8VJL - chains A and B of the 8 polymer chains in the assembly; structure by electron microscopy, 3.50 A resolution.

# Chain A
Name: Stage IV sporulation protein FB
Organism: Bacillus subtilis subsp. subtilis str. 168
Notes: EC 3.4.24.-
UniProt: P26937 (SP4FB_BACSU); numbering as in UniProt (aligned over 1-288)
Sequence (314 residues; numbered 1 to 314; the number before each row is that of its first residue):
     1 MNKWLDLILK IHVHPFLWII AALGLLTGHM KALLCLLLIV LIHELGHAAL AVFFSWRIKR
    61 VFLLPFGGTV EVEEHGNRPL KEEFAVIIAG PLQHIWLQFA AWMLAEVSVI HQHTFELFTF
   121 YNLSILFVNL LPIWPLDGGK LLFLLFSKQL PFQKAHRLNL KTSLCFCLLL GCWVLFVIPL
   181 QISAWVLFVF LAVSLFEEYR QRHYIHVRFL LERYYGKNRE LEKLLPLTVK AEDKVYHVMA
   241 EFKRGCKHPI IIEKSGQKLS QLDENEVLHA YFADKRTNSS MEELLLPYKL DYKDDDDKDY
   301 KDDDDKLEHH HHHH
Disordered / not traced: 289-314
Differences from the reference sequence: expression tag (289-314)
Curated features (UniProtKB/Swiss-Prot):
  - active site: Glu-44
  - binding site (Zn(2+)): His-43, His-47, Asp-137
  - mutagenesis: His-43 (H43F: Loss of activity), Glu-44 (E44A/Q: Loss of activity; E44D: Partial activity), His-47 (H47F: Loss of activity)
Ligand contacts:
  - Lauryl Maltose Neopentyl Glycol (LMN), molecule 1: Leu-17, Ile-20, His-29, Ala-32, Leu-33, Leu-36, Leu-37, Leu-64, Pro-65, Gly-67, His-113, Leu-117, Tyr-121, Ser-183, Val-186
  - Lauryl Maltose Neopentyl Glycol (LMN), molecule 2: Leu-25, Leu-26, Thr-27, Gly-28
Reported in the primary citation:
  - catalytic residues: Glu-44 (citing earlier work)
  - mutagenesis - E44Q: abolished catalytic activity with RNA polymerase sigma factor (chain B)
  - contacts within the chain: Glu-83/Arg-244 (salt bridge)
  - mutagenesis - E83A, H203A, Y204A, H206A, R208A, F209A, E212A, Y215A, R244A: unchanged catalytic activity with RNA polymerase sigma factor (chain B)
  - mutagenesis - Y204A/R208A, R213A: decreased catalytic activity with RNA polymerase sigma factor (chain B)
  - binding site for Lauryl Maltose Neopentyl Glycol: Phe-66
  - catalytic residues: His-43, His-47, Asp-137 (by similarity / conservation)

# Chain B
Name: RNA polymerase sigma factor
Organism: Bacillus subtilis subsp. subtilis str. 168
UniProt: A9E3K6 (A9E3K6_BACNA); numbering as in UniProt (aligned over 1-127)
Sequence (135 residues; numbered 1 to 135; the number before each row is that of its first residue):
     1 MVTGVFAALG FVVKELVFLV SYVKNNAFPQ PLSSSEEKKY LELMAKGDEH ARNMLIEHNL
    61 RLVAHIVKKF ENTGEDAEDL ISIGTIGLIK GIESYSAGKG TKLATYAARC IENEILMHLR
   121 ALKKTKKGSH HHHHH
Disordered / not traced: 1-10, 127-135
Differences from the reference sequence: expression tag (128-135)
Reported in the primary citation:
  - mutagenesis - L16W, V17W, F18W: unchanged catalytic activity with Stage IV sporulation protein FB (chain A)
  - mutagenesis - S21W, V23W: abolished catalytic activity with Stage IV sporulation protein FB (chain A)
  - mutagenesis - V20W, Y22W, K24W: decreased catalytic activity with Stage IV sporulation protein FB (chain A)

# How chain A and chain B interact
Residue-residue contacts - 70 pairs, chain A then chain B:
  Leu-36(A) with Leu-19(B), hydrophobic
  His-43(A) with Ser-21(B)
  Glu-44(A) with Ser-21(B); Tyr-22(B), hydrogen bond (side chain-backbone)
  Arg-57(A) with Glu-57(B), salt bridge; His-58(B), hydrogen bond
  Lys-59(A) with Asn-26(B); Gln-30(B)
  Phe-66(A) with Leu-19(B); Val-20(B), hydrogen bond (backbone-backbone)
  Gly-67(A) with Val-20(B)
  Gly-68(A) with Val-20(B), hydrogen bond (backbone-backbone); Ser-21(B); Tyr-22(B)
  Thr-69(A) with Tyr-22(B)
  Val-70(A) with Tyr-22(B), hydrogen bond (backbone-backbone); Val-23(B); Lys-24(B), hydrogen bond (backbone-backbone)
  Glu-71(A) with Lys-24(B), salt bridge; Asn-26(B)
  Val-72(A) with Val-23(B), hydrophobic; Lys-24(B), hydrogen bond (backbone-backbone); Asn-25(B); Asn-26(B), hydrogen bond (backbone-backbone)
  Glu-73(A) with Asn-26(B); Gln-30(B)
  Glu-74(A) with Asn-25(B), hydrogen bond (backbone-side chain)
  His-75(A) with Asn-25(B); Asn-26(B)
  Ile-87(A) with Val-23(B), hydrophobic
  Phe-120(A) with Glu-15(B)
  Ser-124(A) with Leu-16(B)
  Val-128(A) with Phe-18(B), hydrophobic; Leu-19(B)
  Asn-129(A) with Leu-19(B), hydrogen bond (side chain-backbone); Val-20(B); Ser-21(B), hydrogen bond (side chain-backbone)
  Leu-136(A) with Val-20(B), hydrophobic; Tyr-22(B)
  Asp-137(A) with Ser-21(B)
  Lys-140(A) with Val-23(B); Asn-25(B), hydrogen bond
  Gln-181(A) with Lys-14(B)
  Ser-183(A) with Phe-18(B)
  Leu-187(A) with Phe-18(B), hydrophobic
  Phe-190(A) with Val-20(B), hydrophobic; Tyr-22(B), hydrophobic
  Gln-201(A) with Ala-27(B)
  His-203(A) with Glu-78(B); Ile-81(B)
  Tyr-204(A) with Phe-28(B), hydrophobic; Ala-64(B); Ile-81(B)
  Val-207(A) with Ile-81(B), hydrophobic; Thr-85(B)
  Arg-208(A) with Ala-27(B); Pro-29(B); Glu-57(B), salt bridge
  Leu-211(A) with Ile-56(B), hydrophobic
  Tyr-215(A) with Glu-49(B); Arg-52(B); Asn-53(B); Ile-56(B); Ile-89(B)
  Tyr-271(A) with Ser-82(B), hydrogen bond
  Ala-273(A) with Lys-90(B)
  Lys-275(A) with Glu-114(B), salt bridge
  Thr-277(A) with Ser-82(B); Ile-83(B); Ile-86(B)
Other interface residues (no listed pair), chain A (49 interface residues in all): Val-40, Tyr-121, Ile-125, Pro-135, Trp-173, Ala-184, Glu-212, Lys-217, Tyr-236, Phe-272, Asn-278
Other interface residues (no listed pair), chain B (40 interface residues in all): Val-12, Val-13, Val-17, Asp-48, His-50, Leu-60, Val-67, Asp-79
Interface features reported in the paper:
  - specific contacts: Arg-208(A)/Glu-57(B) (salt bridge), Tyr-215(A)/Asn-53(B), Tyr-215(A)/Glu-49(B)
  - interface residues, chain A: Tyr-204(A)
  - interface residues, chain B: Phe-18(B), Leu-19(B), Ser-21(B), Val-23(B), Phe-28(B)

# Overview
The interface between chain A and chain B involves 49 residues on one side and 40 on the other, with 13
hydrogen bonds and 4 salt bridges. Polar contacts include Arg-57(A)/Glu-57(B), Glu-71(A)/Lys-24(B) and
Arg-208(A)/Glu-57(B). The paper describes a salt bridge between Arg-208(A) and Glu-57(B); contacts between
Tyr-215(A) and Asn-53(B) and Tyr-215(A) and Glu-49(B). From the paper: catalytic residues Glu-44(A), His-43(A)
and His-47(A) among others; V20W, Y22W and K24W of chain B reduce catalytic activity with Stage IV sporulation
protein FB (chain A); 20 substitutions were tested in all.
Here chain A is Stage IV sporulation protein FB and chain B is RNA polymerase sigma factor, both from Bacillus
subtilis subsp. subtilis str. 168. Entry 8VJL (SpoIVFB:pro-sigmaK complex) was determined by electron
microscopy together with 8VJM from the same study.
